7PBQ - chains E and F of the 9 polymer chains in the assembly; structure by electron microscopy, 3.10 A resolution.

Chain E (and F):
Molecule: Holliday junction ATP-dependent DNA helicase RuvB
Source organism: Streptococcus thermophilus
Notes: EC 3.6.4.12; chain F of this document is another copy of the same molecule, construct and numbering; everything in this record applies to it too
UniProt: A0A2U2MES7 (A0A2U2MES7_STRTR); numbering as in UniProt (aligned over 19-333)
Sequence (315 residues; each row starts with the number of its first residue):
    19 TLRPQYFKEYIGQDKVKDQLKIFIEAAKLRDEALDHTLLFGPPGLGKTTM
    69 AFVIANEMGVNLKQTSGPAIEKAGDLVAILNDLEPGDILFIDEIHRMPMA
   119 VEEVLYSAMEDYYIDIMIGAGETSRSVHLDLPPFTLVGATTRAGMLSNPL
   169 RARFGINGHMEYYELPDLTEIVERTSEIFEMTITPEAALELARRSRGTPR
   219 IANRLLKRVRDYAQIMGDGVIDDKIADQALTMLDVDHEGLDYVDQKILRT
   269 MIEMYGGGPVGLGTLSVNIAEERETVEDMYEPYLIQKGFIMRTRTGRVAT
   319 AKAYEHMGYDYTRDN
Unresolved in the structure: 331-333
Residues lining bound ligands: ADP (adenosine-5'-diphosphate): L20, R21, P22, Y28, I29, P60, P61, G62, L63, G64, K65, T66, T67, Y181, P217, R218, N221

How chain E and chain F interact:
Pairs across the interface - 31 pairs, chain E then chain F:
  Q37(E) - M250(F)  hydrogen bond (side chain-backbone)
  I40(E) - M234(F)  hydrophobic
  F41(E) - R226(F)
  F41(E) - D229(F)
  E43(E) - I233(F)
  A44(E) - D229(F)
  A44(E) - I233(F)  hydrophobic
  R48(E) - R228(F)
  R48(E) - D229(F)  salt bridge
  R48(E) - Q232(F)  hydrogen bond
  D53(E) - R226(F)  salt bridge
  M117(E) - R114(F)
  E121(E) - A87(F)
  E128(E) - R21(F)  salt bridge
  D129(E) - R21(F)  salt bridge
  M135(E) - D93(F)
  M135(E) - I97(F)  hydrophobic
  S142(E) - A96(F)
  G162(E) - A288(F)
  G162(E) - E289(F)
  G162(E) - E290(F)  hydrogen bond (backbone-backbone)
  N166(E) - M297(F)
  R169(E) - Y260(F)  hydrogen bond
  R171(E) - R218(F)
  F172(E) - R222(F)
  G173(E) - R226(F)  hydrogen bond (backbone-side chain)
  I174(E) - R226(F)
  R310(E) - N286(F)  hydrogen bond (side chain-backbone)
  T311(E) - M272(F)
  R312(E) - M272(F)
  R312(E) - Y273(F)
Other interface residues (no listed pair), chain E (31 interface residues in all): F58, A118, Y131, G139, S144, M163, P167, A170
Other interface residues (no listed pair), chain F (33 interface residues in all): Q82, P86, E89, D100, E111, I136, K225, Y230, L251, T293

Overview:
The interface between chain E and chain F involves 31 residues on one side and 33 on the other; the contacts
include 6 hydrogen bonds and 4 salt bridges. Among the polar pairs are R48(E)-D229(F), D53(E)-R226(F) and
E128(E)-R21(F). Ligands of chain E: ADP.
Chain E and chain F are both Holliday junction ATP-dependent DNA helicase RuvB (Streptococcus thermophilus);
the structure, RuvAB branch migration motor complexed to the Holliday junction - RuvB AAA+ state s0+A [t2
dataset], was determined by electron microscopy together with 7PBL, 7PBM, 7PBN, 7PBO, 7PBP, 7PBR and 3 further
entries from the same study.
